PDB entry 4Q4I | X-ray diffraction, 2.31 A resolution | chains A and C

[Chain A]
Protein: Aminopeptidase N
Organism: Escherichia coli
Notes: EC 3.4.11.2
Reference sequence: P04825 (AMPN_ECOLI); residues 1-870 here = UniProt positions 1-870
Amino-acid sequence (891 residues; row label = number of the first residue in the row; numbers below 1 keep their minus sign (Met-20 is residue -20)):
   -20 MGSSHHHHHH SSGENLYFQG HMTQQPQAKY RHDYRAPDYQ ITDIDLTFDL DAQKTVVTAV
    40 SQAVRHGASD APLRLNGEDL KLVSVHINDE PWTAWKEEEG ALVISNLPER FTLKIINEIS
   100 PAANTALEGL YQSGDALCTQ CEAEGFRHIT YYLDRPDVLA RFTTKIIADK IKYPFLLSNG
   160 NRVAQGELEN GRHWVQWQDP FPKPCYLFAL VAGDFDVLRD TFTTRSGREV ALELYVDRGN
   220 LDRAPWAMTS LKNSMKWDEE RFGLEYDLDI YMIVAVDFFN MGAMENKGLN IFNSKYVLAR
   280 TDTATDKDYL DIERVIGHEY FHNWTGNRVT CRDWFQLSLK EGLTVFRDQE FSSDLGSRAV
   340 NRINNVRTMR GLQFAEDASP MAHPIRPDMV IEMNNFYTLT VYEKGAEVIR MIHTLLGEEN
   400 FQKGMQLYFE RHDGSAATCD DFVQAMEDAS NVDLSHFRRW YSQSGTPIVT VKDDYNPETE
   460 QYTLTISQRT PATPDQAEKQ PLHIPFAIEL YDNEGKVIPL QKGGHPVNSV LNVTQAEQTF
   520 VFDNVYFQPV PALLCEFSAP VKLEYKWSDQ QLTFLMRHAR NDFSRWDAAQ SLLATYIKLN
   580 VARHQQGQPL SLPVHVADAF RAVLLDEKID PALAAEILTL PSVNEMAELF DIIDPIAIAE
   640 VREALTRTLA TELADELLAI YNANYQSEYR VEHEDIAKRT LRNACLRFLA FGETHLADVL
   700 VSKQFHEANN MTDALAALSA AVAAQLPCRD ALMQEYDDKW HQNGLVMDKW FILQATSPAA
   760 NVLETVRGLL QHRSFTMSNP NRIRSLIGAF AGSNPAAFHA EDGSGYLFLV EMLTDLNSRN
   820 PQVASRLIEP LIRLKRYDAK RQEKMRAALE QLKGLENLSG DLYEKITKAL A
Not modelled in the structure: -20 to 4
Construct notes: expression tag (-20 to 0)
Bound ions: Na+ site 1: Gln19, Ile20, Leu138; Zn2+: His297, His301, Glu320 (shared with L2O_1(C) of chain C); Na+ site 2: Ser332, Asp333, Gly335; Na+ site 3 near Asp452 (its only coordinating residue here)
From the paper describing this entry:
  - binding site for Amastatin (chain C): Glu121, Met260, Gly261, Met263, Glu264, Lys274, Tyr275, Glu320, Tyr381, Arg825
  - catalytic residues: Glu298, Tyr381 (citing earlier work)

[Chain C]
Protein: Amastatin
Amino-acid sequence (4 residues; each row starts with the number of its first residue):
     1 XVVD
Modified positions: L2O ((2S,3R)-3-amino-2-hydroxy-5-methylhexanoic acid) at position 1
Bound ions: Zn2+: L2O_1 (shared with His297(A), His301(A), Glu320(A) of chain A)

[How chain A and chain C interact]
Contacting residue pairs (26; chain A residue first):
  Gln119(A) - L2O_1(C)
  Glu121(A) - L2O_1(C)  hydrogen bond (side chain-backbone)
  Asn259(A) - Val3(C)
  Met260(A) - L2O_1(C)
  Met260(A) - Val2(C)
  Met260(A) - Val3(C)
  Gly261(A) - Val2(C)  hydrogen bond (backbone-backbone)
  Gly261(A) - Val3(C)  hydrogen bond (backbone-backbone)
  Ala262(A) - L2O_1(C)
  Ala262(A) - Val2(C)  hydrogen bond (backbone-backbone)
  Met263(A) - L2O_1(C)
  Glu264(A) - L2O_1(C)  hydrogen bond (side chain-backbone)
  Lys274(A) - Asp4(C)  hydrogen bond (side chain-backbone)
  Tyr275(A) - Asp4(C)  hydrogen bond (side chain-backbone)
  His297(A) - L2O_1(C)  hydrogen bond (side chain-backbone)
  His297(A) - Val2(C)
  Glu298(A) - L2O_1(C)
  Glu298(A) - Val2(C)  hydrogen bond (side chain-backbone)
  His301(A) - L2O_1(C)
  Lys319(A) - L2O_1(C)
  Glu320(A) - L2O_1(C)  hydrogen bond (side chain-backbone)
  Tyr376(A) - L2O_1(C)
  Tyr376(A) - Val3(C)
  Tyr381(A) - L2O_1(C)  hydrogen bond (side chain-backbone)
  Arg783(A) - Asp4(C)  salt bridge
  Arg825(A) - Val3(C)
Interface residues without a listed pair, chain A (20 interface residues in all): Val294

[In short]
Chain A and chain C form an interface of 20 and 4 residues respectively, with 11 hydrogen bonds and 1 salt
bridge. Polar contacts include Arg783(A)-Asp4(C), Glu121(A)-L2O_1(C) and Glu264(A)-L2O_1(C). The paper reports
catalytic residues Glu298(A) and Tyr381(A); a binding site for Amastatin (chain C) at Glu121(A), Met260(A) and
Gly261(A) among others.
Here chain A is Aminopeptidase N (Escherichia coli) and chain C is Amastatin. Entry 4Q4I (Crystal structure of
E.coli aminopeptidase N in complex with amastatin) was determined by X-ray diffraction (same publication as
4Q4E).
